3Q6K - chain A; structure by X-ray diffraction, 2.52 A resolution.

== Chain A ==
Protein: 43.2 kDa salivary protein
Source organism: Lutzomyia longipalpis
Reference sequence: Q5WPU9 (Q5WPU9_LUTLO); residues 1-381 here correspond to UniProt positions 19-399 (UniProt number = residue number + 18)
Amino-acid sequence (381 residues; numbered 1 to 381; the number before each row is that of its first residue):
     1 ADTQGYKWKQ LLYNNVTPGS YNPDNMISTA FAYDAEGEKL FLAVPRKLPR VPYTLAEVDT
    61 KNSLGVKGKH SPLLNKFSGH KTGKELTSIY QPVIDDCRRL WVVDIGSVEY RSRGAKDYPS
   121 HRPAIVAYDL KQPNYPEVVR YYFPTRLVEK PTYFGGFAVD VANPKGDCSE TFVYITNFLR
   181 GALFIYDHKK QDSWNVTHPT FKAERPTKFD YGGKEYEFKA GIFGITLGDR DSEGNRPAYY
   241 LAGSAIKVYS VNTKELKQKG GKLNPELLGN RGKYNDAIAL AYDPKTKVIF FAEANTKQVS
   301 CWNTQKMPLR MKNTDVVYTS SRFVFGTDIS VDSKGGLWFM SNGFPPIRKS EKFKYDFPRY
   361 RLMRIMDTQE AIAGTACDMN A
Unresolved in the structure: 381
UniProt features mapped onto this chain:
  - binding site (serotonin): Thr327, Asn342, Phe344
  - glycosylation: Asn195 (N-linked (GlcNAc...) asparagine)
Disulfide bonds: Cys97-Cys168, Cys301-Cys377
Residues lining bound ligands: serotonin (SRO): Thr29, Ala30, Tyr90, Gln91, Phe154, Gly155, Gly156, Phe178, Phe223, Ile278, Phe325, Thr327, Asp328, Asn342, Phe344
What the authors report for this chain:
  - binding site for serotonin: Tyr90, Gln91, Phe178, Phe223, Ile278, Phe325, Thr327, Asn342, Phe344
  - mutagenesis - N342A: abolished binding to serotonin
  - mutagenesis - N342A: abolished binding to epinephrine
  - mutagenesis - T327A (Kd = 3.9 nm): unchanged binding to serotonin
  - mutagenesis - T327A: decreased binding to epinephrine
  - mutagenesis - T327A: decreased binding to dopamine

== Summary ==
Ligands of chain A: serotonin. UniProt lists 3 serotonin-binding residues. The paper reports a binding site
for serotonin at Tyr90, Gln91 and Phe178 among others; N342A abolishes binding to serotonin.
Chain A is 43.2 kDa salivary protein (Lutzomyia longipalpis); the structure, Salivary protein from Lutzomyia
longipalpis, was determined by X-ray diffraction, deposited together with 3Q6P and 3Q6T.
